5DKG - chains A and C of the 4 polymer chains in the assembly; structure by X-ray diffraction, 2.15 A resolution.

[Chain A]
Name: Estrogen receptor
Source organism: Homo sapiens
Notes: fragment: ligand-binding domain
Reference sequence: P03372 (ESR1_HUMAN); residue numbers follow UniProt; this construct covers 298-554
Chain sequence (257 residues; row label = number of the first residue in the row):
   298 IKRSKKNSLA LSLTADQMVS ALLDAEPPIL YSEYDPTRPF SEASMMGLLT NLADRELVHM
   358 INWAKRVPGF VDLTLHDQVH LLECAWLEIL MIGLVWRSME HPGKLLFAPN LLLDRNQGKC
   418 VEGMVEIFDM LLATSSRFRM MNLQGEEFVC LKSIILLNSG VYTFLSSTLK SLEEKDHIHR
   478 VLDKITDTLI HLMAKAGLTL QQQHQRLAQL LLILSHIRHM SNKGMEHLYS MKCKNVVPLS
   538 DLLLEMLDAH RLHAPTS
Unresolved in the structure: 298-303, 462-471, 531-534, 549-554
Differences from the reference sequence: engineered mutation S537 (Tyr in P03372)

[Chain C]
Name: Nuclear receptor coactivator 2
Notes: fragment: Nuclear receptor-interacting peptide
Reference sequence: Q15596 (NCOA2_HUMAN); residue numbers follow UniProt; this construct covers 686-699
Chain sequence (14 residues; numbered 686 to 699; the number before each row is that of its first residue):
   686 KHKILHRLLQ DSSS
Unresolved in the structure: 686, 697-699

[Interface between chain A and chain C]
Residue-residue contacts (22):
  I358(A) with L690(C), hydrophobic; L693(C), hydrophobic; L694(C), hydrophobic
  K362(A) with L694(C), hydrogen bond (side chain-backbone)
  L372(A) with H691(C); L694(C), hydrophobic
  Q375(A) with L694(C)
  V376(A) with K688(C); L690(C), hydrophobic; H691(C); L694(C), hydrophobic
  L379(A) with L690(C), hydrophobic; L694(C), hydrophobic
  E380(A) with K688(C), salt bridge; L690(C)
  D538(A) with I689(C)
  L539(A) with I689(C); L693(C), hydrophobic
  E542(A) with H687(C); K688(C); I689(C), hydrogen bond (side chain-backbone)
  M543(A) with L690(C), hydrophobic
Interface residues without a listed pair, chain A (13 interface residues in all): N359, F367
Interface residues without a listed pair, chain C (9 interface residues in all): Q695, D696

[In short]
13 residues of chain A and 9 residues of chain C are in contact, with 2 hydrogen bonds and 1 salt bridge.
Polar pairs include E380(A)-K688(C), K362(A)-L694(C) and E542(A)-I689(C).
Here chain A is Estrogen receptor (Homo sapiens) and chain C is Nuclear receptor coactivator 2. Entry 5DKG
(Crystal Structure of the ER-alpha Ligand-binding Domain in complex with a t-butyl-substituted, methyl,
triaryl-ethylene derivative 4,4'-[2-(4-tert-butylphenyl)prop-1-ene-1,1-diyl]diphenol) was determined by X-ray
diffraction together with 4ZN7, 4ZNH, 4ZNS, 4ZNT, 4ZNU, 4ZNV and 50 further entries from the same study.
